6YHG - chains H and I of the 3 polymer chains in the assembly; structure by X-ray diffraction, 1.33 A resolution.

Chain H:
Protein: Prothrombin
Source organism: Homo sapiens
Notes: EC 3.4.21.5
UniProtKB: P00734 (THRB_HUMAN); the construct lacks a stretch of the UniProt sequence and is renumbered around it, so the offset changes along the chain: 16-36 = UniProt 364-384; 37-60 = UniProt 386-409; 61-77 = UniProt 419-435; 78-97 = UniProt 437-456; 7 more segments
Amino-acid sequence (259 residues; row label = number of the first residue in the row; note: 2 numbers in that range are skipped by the numbering (no residue carries them; nothing is unmodelled there); a row labelled like 60A-60I holds insertion residues (60A, then the next letters in order)):
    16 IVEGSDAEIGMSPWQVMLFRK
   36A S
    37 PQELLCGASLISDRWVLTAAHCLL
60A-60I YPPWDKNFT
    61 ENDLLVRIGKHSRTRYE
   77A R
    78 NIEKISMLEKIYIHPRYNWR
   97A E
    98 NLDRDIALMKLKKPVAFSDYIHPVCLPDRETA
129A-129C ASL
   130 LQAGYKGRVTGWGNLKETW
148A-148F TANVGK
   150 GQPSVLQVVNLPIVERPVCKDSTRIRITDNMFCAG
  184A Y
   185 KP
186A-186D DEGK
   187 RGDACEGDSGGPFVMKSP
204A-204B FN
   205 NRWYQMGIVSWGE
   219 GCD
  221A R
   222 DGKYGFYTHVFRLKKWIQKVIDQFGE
Unresolved in the structure: 148A-148F, 247
Curated features (UniProtKB/Swiss-Prot):
  - region: Ala183 to Val200 (High affinity receptor-binding region which is also known as the TP508 peptide)
  - active site (Charge relay system): His57, Asp102, Ser195
  - glycosylation: Asn60G (N-linked (GlcNAc...) (complex) asparagine)
Disulfides: Cys42-Cys58, Cys168-Cys182, Cys191-Cys220
Covalent attachments: glycan linked to Asn60G
Metal / ion sites: Na+ site 1: Lys169, Thr172, Phe204A; Na+ site 2: Arg221A, Lys224
Small-molecule neighbours: D-phenylalanine / proline / 1-(3-methoxyphenyl)methanamine: His57, Tyr60A, Trp60D, Glu97A, Asn98, Leu99, Ile174, Asp189, Ala190, Cys191, Glu192, Ser195, Val213, Ser214, Trp215, Gly216, Glu217, Gly219, Cys220, Gly226, Phe227, Tyr228

Chain I:
Protein: Hirudin variant-2
UniProtKB: P09945 (HIRV2_HIRME); residues 517-528 here correspond to UniProt positions 61-72 (UniProt number = residue number - 456)
Amino-acid sequence (12 residues; row label = number of the first residue in the row):
   517 GDFEEIPEEYLQ
Unresolved in the structure: 517
Modified residues: Tyr526 (O-sulfo-L-tyrosine; TYS)
Curated features (UniProtKB/Swiss-Prot):
  - region: Asp518 to Gln528 (Interaction with fibrinogen-binding exosite of thrombin)
  - modified residue: Tyr526 (Sulfotyrosine)

Interface between chain H and chain I:
Pairs across the interface - 22 pairs, chain H then chain I:
  Phe34(H) - Phe519(I)  hydrophobic
  Gln38(H) - Phe519(I)
  Gln38(H) - Glu521(I)
  Gln38(H) - Ile522(I)
  Glu39(H) - Phe519(I)
  Leu40(H) - Phe519(I)
  Leu65(H) - Ile522(I)  hydrophobic
  Leu65(H) - Tyr526(I)
  Arg67(H) - Ile522(I)
  Arg73(H) - Phe519(I)
  Thr74(H) - Asp518(I)
  Thr74(H) - Phe519(I)
  Thr74(H) - Glu520(I)  hydrogen bond (backbone-backbone)
  Arg75(H) - Glu520(I)
  Tyr76(H) - Glu520(I)  hydrogen bond (backbone-side chain)
  Tyr76(H) - Glu521(I)
  Tyr76(H) - Pro523(I)
  Tyr76(H) - Tyr526(I)
  Glu80(H) - Tyr526(I)
  Lys81(H) - Tyr526(I)
  Ile82(H) - Tyr526(I)
  Met84(H) - Tyr526(I)
Other interface residues (no listed pair), chain H (15 interface residues in all): Met32

In short:
The interface between chain H and chain I involves 15 residues on one side and 7 on the other; the contacts
include 2 hydrogen bonds. Polar contacts include Tyr76(H)-Glu520(I) and Thr74(H)-Glu520(I). Bound to chain H:
D-phenylalanine / proline / 1-(3-methoxyphenyl)methanamine. Covalently linked N-acetylglucosamine: at
Asn60G(H).
Here chain H is Prothrombin (Homo sapiens) and chain I is Hirudin variant-2. Entry 6YHG (Thrombin in complex
with D-Phe-Pro-m-methoxybenzylamide derivative (16a)) was determined by X-ray diffraction.
